2XZB - chains A and B; structure by electron crystallography, 7.00 A resolution (low resolution: residue-level contacts below are approximate; hydrogen-bond / salt-bridge calls are withheld).

Chain A:
Molecule: Potassium-transporting atpase alpha chain 1
From: Sus scrofa
Notes: EC 3.6.3.10
UniProtKB: P19156 (ATP4A_PIG); residues 0-1033 here correspond to UniProt positions 1-1034 (UniProt number = residue number + 1)
Chain sequence (1034 residues; numbered 0 to 1033; the number before each row is that of its first residue; numbering starts at 0):
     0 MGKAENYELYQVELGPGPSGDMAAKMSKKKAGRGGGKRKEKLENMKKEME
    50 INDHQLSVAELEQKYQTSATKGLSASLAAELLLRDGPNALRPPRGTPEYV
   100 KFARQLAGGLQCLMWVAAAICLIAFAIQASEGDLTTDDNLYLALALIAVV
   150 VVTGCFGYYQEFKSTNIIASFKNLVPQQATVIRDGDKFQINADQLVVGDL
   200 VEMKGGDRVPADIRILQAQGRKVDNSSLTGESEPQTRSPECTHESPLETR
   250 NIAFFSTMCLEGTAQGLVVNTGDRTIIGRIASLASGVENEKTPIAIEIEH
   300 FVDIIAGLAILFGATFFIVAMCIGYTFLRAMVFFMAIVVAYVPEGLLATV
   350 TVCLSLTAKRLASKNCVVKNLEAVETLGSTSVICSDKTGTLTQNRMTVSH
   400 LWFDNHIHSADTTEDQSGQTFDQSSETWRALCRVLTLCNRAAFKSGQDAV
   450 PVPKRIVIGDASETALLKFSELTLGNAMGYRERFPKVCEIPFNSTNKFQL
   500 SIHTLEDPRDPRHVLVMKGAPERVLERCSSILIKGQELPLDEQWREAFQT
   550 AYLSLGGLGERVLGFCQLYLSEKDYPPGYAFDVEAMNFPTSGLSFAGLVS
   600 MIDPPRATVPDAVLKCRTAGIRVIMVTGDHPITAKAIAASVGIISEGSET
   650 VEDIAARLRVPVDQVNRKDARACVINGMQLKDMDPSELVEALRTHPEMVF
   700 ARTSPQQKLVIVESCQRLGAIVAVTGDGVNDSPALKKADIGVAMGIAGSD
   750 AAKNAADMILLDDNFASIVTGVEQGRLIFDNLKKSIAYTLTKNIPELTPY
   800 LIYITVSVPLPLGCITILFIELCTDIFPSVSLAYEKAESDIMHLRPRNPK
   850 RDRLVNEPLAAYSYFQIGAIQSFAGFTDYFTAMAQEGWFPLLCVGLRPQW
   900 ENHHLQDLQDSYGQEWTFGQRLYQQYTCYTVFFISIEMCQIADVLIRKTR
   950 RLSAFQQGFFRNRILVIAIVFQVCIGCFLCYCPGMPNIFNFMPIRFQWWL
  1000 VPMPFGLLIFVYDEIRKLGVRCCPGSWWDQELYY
Not modelled in the structure: 0-47, 161-175
Curated features (UniProtKB/Swiss-Prot):
  - active site: Asp385 (4-aspartylphosphate intermediate)
  - binding site (K(+)): Val338, Ala339, Val341, Glu343, Glu795, Glu820
  - binding site (Mg(2+)): Asp385, Thr387, Asp726, Asp730
  - modified residue: Tyr6 (Phosphotyrosine), Tyr9 (Phosphotyrosine), Ser26 (Phosphoserine), Ser461 (Phosphoserine), Ser599 (Phosphoserine), Ser838 (Phosphoserine), Ser952 (Phosphoserine)
Cystine bridges: Cys383-Cys714
What the authors report for this chain:
  - catalytic residues: Asp385
  - conformationally variable residues: Phe161 to Pro175

Chain B:
Molecule: Potassium-transporting atpase subunit beta
From: Sus scrofa
Notes: EC 3.6.3.10
UniProtKB: P18434 (ATP4B_PIG); residues 1-290 here = UniProt positions 1-290
Chain sequence (290 residues; numbered 1 to 290; the number before each row is that of its first residue):
     1 MAALQEKKSCSQRMEEFQRYCWNPDTGQMLGRTLSRWVWISLYYVAFYVV
    51 MSGIFALCIYVLMRTIDPYTPDYQDQLKSPGVTLRPDVYGEKGLDISYNV
   101 SDSTTWAGLAHTLHRFLAGYSPAAQEGSINCTSEKYFFQESFLAPNHTKF
   151 SCKFTADMLQNCSGRPDPTFGFAEGKPCFIIKMNRIVKFLPGNSTAPRVD
   201 CAFLDQPRDGPPLQVEYFPANGTYSLHYFPYYGKKAQPHYSNPLVAAKLL
   251 NVPRNRDVVIVCKILAEHVSFDNPHDPYEGKVEFKLKIQK
Not modelled in the structure: 1-31, 89-124, 155-174, 195-208, 214-223, 244-247
Cystine bridges: Cys131-Cys152

How chain A and chain B interact:
Contacting residue pairs - 89 pairs, chain A then chain B:
  Phe864(A) - Tyr44(B)
  Phe864(A) - Tyr48(B)
  Gln865(A) - Phe47(B)
  Ile869(A) - Met51(B)
  Phe872(A) - Phe55(B)
  Thr876(A) - Phe55(B)
  Thr876(A) - Ile59(B)
  Thr880(A) - Leu62(B)
  Ala881(A) - Gln76(B)
  Gln884(A) - Pro71(B)
  Gln884(A) - Asp72(B)
  Gln884(A) - Tyr73(B)
  Glu885(A) - Gln76(B)
  Asn901(A) - Val88(B)
  His902(A) - Tyr278(B)
  His903(A) - Pro86(B)
  His903(A) - Asp87(B)
  His903(A) - Val88(B)
  His903(A) - Tyr278(B)
  Gln905(A) - Gly81(B)
  Gln905(A) - Val82(B)
  Gln905(A) - Thr83(B)
  Gln905(A) - Asn184(B)
  Gln905(A) - Tyr278(B)
  Gln905(A) - Lys281(B)
  Gln905(A) - Val282(B)
  Asp906(A) - Thr83(B)
  Asp906(A) - Leu84(B)
  Asp906(A) - Arg85(B)
  Asp906(A) - Lys182(B)
  Gln908(A) - Arg185(B)
  Ser910(A) - Lys234(B)
  Tyr911(A) - Asp67(B)
  Tyr911(A) - Pro68(B)
  Tyr911(A) - Tyr69(B)
  Tyr911(A) - Thr70(B)
  Tyr911(A) - Pro71(B)
  Tyr911(A) - Tyr231(B)
  Tyr911(A) - Gly233(B)
  Tyr911(A) - Lys234(B)
  Gly912(A) - Arg185(B)
  Gln913(A) - Leu77(B)
  Gln913(A) - Arg185(B)
  Gln913(A) - Ile186(B)
  Gln913(A) - Val187(B)
  Gln913(A) - Tyr231(B)
  Glu914(A) - Leu77(B)
  Glu914(A) - Thr83(B)
  Glu914(A) - Lys182(B)
  Glu914(A) - Asn184(B)
  Glu914(A) - Arg185(B)
  Trp915(A) - Gln76(B)
  Trp915(A) - Leu77(B)
  Trp915(A) - Thr83(B)
  Trp915(A) - Asn184(B)
  Thr916(A) - Asn184(B)
  Thr916(A) - Asp276(B)
  Thr916(A) - Tyr278(B)
  Thr916(A) - Glu279(B)
  Phe917(A) - Asp276(B)
  Phe917(A) - Tyr278(B)
  Gly918(A) - His275(B)
  Gly918(A) - Asp276(B)
  Gly918(A) - Tyr278(B)
  Gln919(A) - Leu77(B)
  Gln919(A) - Ser79(B)
  Gln919(A) - Pro80(B)
  Gln919(A) - Gly81(B)
  Gln919(A) - Asp276(B)
  Leu921(A) - His275(B)
  Tyr922(A) - Asp272(B)
  Tyr922(A) - His275(B)
  Tyr922(A) - Asp276(B)
  Gln923(A) - Gln76(B)
  Tyr925(A) - His275(B)
  Arg994(A) - Tyr73(B)
  Arg994(A) - Gln74(B)
  Arg994(A) - Asp75(B)
  Gln996(A) - Asp72(B)
  Gln996(A) - Tyr73(B)
  Trp997(A) - Tyr73(B)
  Pro1003(A) - Cys58(B)
  Phe1004(A) - Phe55(B)
  Leu1007(A) - Ile54(B)
  Tyr1011(A) - Tyr43(B)
  Tyr1011(A) - Phe47(B)
  Trp1026(A) - Ile40(B)
  Trp1026(A) - Tyr43(B)
  Trp1027(A) - Tyr43(B)
Interface residues without a listed pair, chain A (43 interface residues in all): Ala883, Gly886, Leu904, Gln1029, Glu1030
Interface residues without a listed pair, chain B (53 interface residues in all): Thr33, Arg36, Trp39, Met183, Pro277, Phe284

Summary:
Chain A and chain B form an interface of 43 and 53 residues respectively. From UniProt: active-site residue
Asp385(A), 6 K+-binding residues and 4 Mg2+-binding residues on chain A. From the paper: the catalytic residue
Asp385(A); conformational variability at Phe161(A).
Here chain A is Potassium-transporting atpase alpha chain 1 and chain B is Potassium-transporting atpase
subunit beta, both from Sus scrofa. Entry 2XZB (Pig Gastric H,K-ATPase with bound BeF and SCH28080) was
determined by electron crystallography.
